PDB entry 9B8S | electron microscopy, 5.01 A resolution (low resolution: residue-level contacts below are approximate; hydrogen-bond / salt-bridge calls are withheld) | chains A and B of the 6 polymer chains in the assembly

[Chain A]
Protein: DNA polymerase epsilon catalytic subunit A
Organism: Homo sapiens
Notes: EC 2.7.7.7, 3.1.11.-
UniProt: Q07864 (DPOE1_HUMAN); residues 1-2286 here = UniProt positions 1-2286
Amino-acid sequence (2286 residues; each row starts with the number of its first residue):
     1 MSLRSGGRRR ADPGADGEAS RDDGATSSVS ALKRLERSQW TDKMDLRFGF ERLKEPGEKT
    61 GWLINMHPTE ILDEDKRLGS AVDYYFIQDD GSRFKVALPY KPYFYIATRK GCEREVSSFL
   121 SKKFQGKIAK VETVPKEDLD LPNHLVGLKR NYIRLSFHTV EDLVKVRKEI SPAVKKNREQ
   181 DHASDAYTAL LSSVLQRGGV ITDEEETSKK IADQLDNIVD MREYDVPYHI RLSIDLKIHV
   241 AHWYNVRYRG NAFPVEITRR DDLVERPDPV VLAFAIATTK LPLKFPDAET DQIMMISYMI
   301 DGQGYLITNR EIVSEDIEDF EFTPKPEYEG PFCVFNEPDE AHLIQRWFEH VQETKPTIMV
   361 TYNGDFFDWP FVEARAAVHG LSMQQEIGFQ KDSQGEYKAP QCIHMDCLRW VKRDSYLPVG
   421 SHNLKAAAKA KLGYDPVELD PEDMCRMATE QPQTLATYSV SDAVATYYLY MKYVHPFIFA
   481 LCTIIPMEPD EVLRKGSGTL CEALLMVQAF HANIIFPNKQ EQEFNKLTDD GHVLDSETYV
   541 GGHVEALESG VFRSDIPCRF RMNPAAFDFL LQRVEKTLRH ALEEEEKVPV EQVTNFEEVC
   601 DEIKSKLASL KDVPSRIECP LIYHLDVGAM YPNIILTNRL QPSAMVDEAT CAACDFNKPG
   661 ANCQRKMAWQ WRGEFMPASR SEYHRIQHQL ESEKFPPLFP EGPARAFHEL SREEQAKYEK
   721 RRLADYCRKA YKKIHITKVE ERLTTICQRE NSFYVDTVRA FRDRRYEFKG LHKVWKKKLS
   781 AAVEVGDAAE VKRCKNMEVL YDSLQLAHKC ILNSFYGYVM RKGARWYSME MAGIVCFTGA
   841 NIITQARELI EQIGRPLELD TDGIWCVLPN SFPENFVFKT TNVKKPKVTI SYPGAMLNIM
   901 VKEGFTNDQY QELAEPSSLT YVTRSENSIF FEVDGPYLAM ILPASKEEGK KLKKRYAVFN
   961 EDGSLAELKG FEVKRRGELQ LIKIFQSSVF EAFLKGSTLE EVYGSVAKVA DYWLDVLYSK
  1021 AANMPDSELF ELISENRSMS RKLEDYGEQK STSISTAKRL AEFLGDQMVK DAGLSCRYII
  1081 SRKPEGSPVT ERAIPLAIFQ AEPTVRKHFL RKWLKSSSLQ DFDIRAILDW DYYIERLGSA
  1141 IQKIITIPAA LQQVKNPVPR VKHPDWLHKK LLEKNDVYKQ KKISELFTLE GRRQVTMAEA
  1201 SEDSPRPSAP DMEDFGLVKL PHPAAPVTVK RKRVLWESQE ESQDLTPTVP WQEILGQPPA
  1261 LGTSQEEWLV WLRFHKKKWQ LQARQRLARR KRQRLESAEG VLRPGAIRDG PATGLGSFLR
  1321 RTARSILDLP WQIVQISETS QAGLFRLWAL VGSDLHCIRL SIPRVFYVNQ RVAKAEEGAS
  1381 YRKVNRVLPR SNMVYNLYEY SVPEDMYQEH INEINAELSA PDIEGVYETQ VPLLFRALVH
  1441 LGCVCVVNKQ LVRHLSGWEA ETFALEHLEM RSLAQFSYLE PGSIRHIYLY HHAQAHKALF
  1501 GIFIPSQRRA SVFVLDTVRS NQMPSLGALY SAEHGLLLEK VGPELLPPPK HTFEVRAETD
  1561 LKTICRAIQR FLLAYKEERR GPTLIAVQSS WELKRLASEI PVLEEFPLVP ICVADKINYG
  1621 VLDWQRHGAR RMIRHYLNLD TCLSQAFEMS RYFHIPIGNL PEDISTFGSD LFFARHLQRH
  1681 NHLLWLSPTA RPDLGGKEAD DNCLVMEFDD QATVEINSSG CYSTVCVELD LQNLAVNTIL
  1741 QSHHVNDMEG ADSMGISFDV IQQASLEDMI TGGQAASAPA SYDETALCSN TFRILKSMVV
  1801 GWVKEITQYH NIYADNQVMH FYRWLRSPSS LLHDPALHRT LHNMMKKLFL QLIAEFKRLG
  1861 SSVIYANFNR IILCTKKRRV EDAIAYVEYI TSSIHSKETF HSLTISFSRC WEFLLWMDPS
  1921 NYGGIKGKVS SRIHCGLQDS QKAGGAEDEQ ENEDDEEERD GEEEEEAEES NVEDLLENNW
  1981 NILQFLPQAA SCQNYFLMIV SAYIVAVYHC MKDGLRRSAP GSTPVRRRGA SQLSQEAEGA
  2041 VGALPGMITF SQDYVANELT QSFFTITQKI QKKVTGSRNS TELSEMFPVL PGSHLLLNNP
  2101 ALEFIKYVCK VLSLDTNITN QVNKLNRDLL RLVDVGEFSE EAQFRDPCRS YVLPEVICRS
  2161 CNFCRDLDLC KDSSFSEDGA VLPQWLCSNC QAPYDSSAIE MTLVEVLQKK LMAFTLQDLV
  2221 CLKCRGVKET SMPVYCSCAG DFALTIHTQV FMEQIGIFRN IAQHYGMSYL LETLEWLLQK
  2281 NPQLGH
Disordered / not traced: 1-26, 185-211, 1199-2286
Sequence notes: engineered mutation Ala275 (Asp in Q07864), Ala277 (Glu in Q07864)
Bound ions: 4Fe-4S cluster Fe: Cys651, Cys654, Cys663, Cys747
Residues lining bound ligands: 4Fe-4S cluster (SF4): Val646, Cys651, Cys654, Phe656, Asn657, Cys663, Gln664, Ile746, Cys747, Gln748, Arg749
Curated features (UniProtKB/Swiss-Prot):
  - zinc finger: Cys2158 to Cys2190 (CysA-type)
  - motif: Cys2221 to Cys2238 (CysB motif)
  - binding site (Zn(2+)): Cys2158, Cys2161, Cys2187, Cys2190
  - binding site ([4Fe-4S] cluster): Cys2221, Cys2224, Cys2236, Cys2238
  - modified residue (Phosphoserine): Ser1184, Ser1297, Ser1317, Ser1940
  - natural variant: Ala189 (A189T: Found in a colorectal sample), Arg231 (R231H: Found in a colorectal sample), Pro286 (P286H: Found in a colorectal sample; P286R: Found in a colorectal sample), Phe367 (F367S: Found in a colorectal sample), Val411 (V411L: In CRCS12; uncertain significance), Leu424 (L424V: In CRCS12), Pro436 (P436R: Found in a colorectal sample), Tyr458 (Y458F: In CRCS12; uncertain significance), Ser459 (S459F: Found in a colorectal sample), Tyr683 to His2286 (deletion: In IMAGEI), Arg762 (R762W: Found in a colorectal sample), Lys777 (K777N: Found in a colorectal sample), 10 further natural variant entries in UniProt

[Chain B]
Protein: Proliferating cell nuclear antigen
Organism: Homo sapiens
UniProt: P12004 (PCNA_HUMAN); numbering as in UniProt (aligned over 1-261)
Amino-acid sequence (261 residues; each row starts with the number of its first residue):
     1 MFEARLVQGS ILKKVLEALK DLINEACWDI SSSGVNLQSM DSSHVSLVQL TLRSEGFDTY
    61 RCDRNLAMGV NLTSMSKILK CAGNEDIITL RAEDNADTLA LVFEAPNQEK VSDYEMKLMD
   121 LDVEQLGIPE QEYSCVVKMP SGEFARICRD LSHIGDAVVI SCAKDGVKFS ASGELGNGNI
   181 KLSQTSNVDK EEEAVTIEMN EPVQLTFALR YLNFFTKATP LSSTVTLSMS ADVPLVVEYK
   241 IADMGHLKYY LAPKIEDEEG S
Curated features (UniProtKB/Swiss-Prot):
  - DNA-binding region: Arg61 to Lys80
  - modified residue: Lys14 (N6-acetyllysine), Lys77 (N6-acetyllysine), Lys80 (N6-acetyllysine), Tyr211 (Phosphotyrosine), Lys248 (N6-acetyllysine)
  - cross-link (Glycyl lysine isopeptide (Lys-Gly)): Lys164 (interchain with G-Cter in SUMO2), Lys254 (interchain with G-Cter in SUMO2)
  - natural variant: Ser228 (S228I: In ATLD2)
  - mutagenesis: Lys13 (K13R: Inhibits acetylation, recruitment to DNA damage sites, inducible ubiquitination and protein degradation, DNA replication and repair synthesis efficiencies, but homotrimer formation, nuclear ...), Lys14 (K14R: Inhibits acetylation, recruitment to DNA damage sites, inducible ubiquitination and protein degradation, DNA replication and repair synthesis efficiencies, but homotrimer formation, nuclear ...), Lys20 (K20R: Inhibits acetylation, recruitment to DNA damage sites, inducible ubiquitination and protein degradation, DNA replication and repair synthesis efficiencies, but homotrimer formation, nuclear ...), Met40 (M40A: Complete loss of interaction with UHRF2), Ser43 to Val45 (No effect on POLD3-binding. Impairs binding to ALKBH2), Lys77 (K77A: Inhibits recruitment to DNA damage sites, but nuclear localization is similar as the wild-type; in association with A-80 ...), Lys80 (K80A: Inhibits recruitment to DNA damage sites, but nuclear localization is similar as the wild-type; in association with A-77 ...), Gln125 to Ile128 (Strong decrease in POLD3-binding. Impairs binding to ALKBH2), Ile128 (I128A: Complete loss of interaction with UHRF2), Lys164 (K164R: Abolishes ubiquitination. No effect on interaction with SHPRH), Val188 to Lys190 (No effect on POLD3-binding. No effect on ALKBH2-binding), Tyr211 (Y211F: Alters chromatin-associated PCNA stability and its function in DNA replication and repair), 3 further mutagenesis entries in UniProt

[How chain A and chain B interact]
Residue-residue contacts (11; chain A residue first):
  Arg680(A) with Glu259(B)
  Ser681(A) with Lys254(B); Asp257(B)
  Arg685(A) with Pro253(B); Lys254(B); Ile255(B)
  Lys729(A) with Tyr211(B)
  Ala730(A) with Arg210(B); Tyr211(B)
  Tyr731(A) with Arg210(B)
  Lys732(A) with Arg210(B)
Interface residues without a listed pair, chain A (10 interface residues in all): Tyr726, Cys727, Arg728
Interface residues without a listed pair, chain B (9 interface residues in all): Ser43, Phe214

[Summary]
Chain A and chain B form an interface of 10 and 9 residues respectively. Ligands of chain A: 4Fe-4S cluster.
From UniProt: 4 Zn2+-binding residues and 4 [4Fe-4S] cluster-binding residues on chain A; 23 mutagenesis sites
on chain B.
Here chain A is DNA polymerase epsilon catalytic subunit A and chain B is Proliferating cell nuclear antigen,
both from Homo sapiens. Entry 9B8S (Human polymerase epsilon bound to PCNA and DNA in the nucleotide exchange
state) was determined by electron microscopy (same publication as 9B8T).
